Entry 7Z4Z (electron microscopy, 4.00 A resolution); this record covers chains C and D of the 4 polymer chains in the assembly.

[Chain C]
Protein: Zinc finger CCHC domain-containing protein 8
From: Homo sapiens
Reference sequence: Q6NZY4 (ZCHC8_HUMAN); residues 41-337 here = UniProt positions 41-337
Amino-acid sequence (301 residues; row label = number of the first residue in the row):
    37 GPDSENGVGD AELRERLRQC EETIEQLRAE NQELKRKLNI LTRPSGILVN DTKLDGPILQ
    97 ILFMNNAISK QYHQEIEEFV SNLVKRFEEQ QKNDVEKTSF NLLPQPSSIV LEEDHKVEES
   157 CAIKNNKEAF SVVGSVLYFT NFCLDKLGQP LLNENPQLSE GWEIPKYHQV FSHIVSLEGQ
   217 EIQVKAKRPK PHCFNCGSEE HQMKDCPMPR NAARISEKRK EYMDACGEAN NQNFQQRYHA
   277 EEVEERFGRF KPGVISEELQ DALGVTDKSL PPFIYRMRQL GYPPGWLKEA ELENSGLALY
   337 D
Disordered / not traced: 37-60, 151-159, 222-337
Construct notes: expression tag (37-40)

[Chain D]
Protein: Exosome RNA helicase MTR4
From: Homo sapiens
Notes: EC 3.6.4.13
Reference sequence: P42285 (MTREX_HUMAN); residues 1-1042 here = UniProt positions 1-1042
Amino-acid sequence (1046 residues; row label = number of the first residue in the row; numbers below 1 keep their minus sign (Gly-3 is residue -3)):
    -3 GPDSMADAFG DELFSVFEGD STTAAGTKKD KEKDKGKWKG PPGSADKAGK RFDGKLQSES
    57 TNNGKNKRDV DFEGTDEPIF GKKPRIEESI TEDLSLADLM PRVKVQSVET VEGCTHEVAL
   117 PAEEDYLPLK PRVGKAAKEY PFILDAFQRE AIQCVDNNQS VLVSAHTSAG KTVCAEYAIA
   177 LALREKQRVI FTSPIKALSN QKYREMYEEF QDVGLMTGDV TINPTASCLV MTTEILRSML
   237 YRGSEVMREV AWVIFDEIHY MRDSERGVVW EETIILLPDN VHYVFLSATI PNARQFAEWI
   297 CHLHKQPCHV IYTDYRPTPL QHYIFPAGGD GLHLVVDENG DFREDNFNTA MQVLRDAGDL
   357 AKGDQKGRKG GTKGPSNVFK IVKMIMERNF QPVIIFSFSK KDCEAYALQM TKLDFNTDEE
   417 KKMVEEVFSN AIDCLSDEDK KLPQVEHVLP LLKRGIGIHH GGLLPILKET IEILFSEGLI
   477 KALFATETFA MGINMPARTV LFTNARKFDG KDFRWISSGE YIQMSGRAGR RGMDDRGIVI
   537 LMVDEKMSPT IGKQLLKGSA DPLNSAFHLT YNMVLNLLRV EEINPEYMLE KSFYQFQHYR
   597 AIPGVVEKVK NSEEQYNKIV IPNEESVVIY YKIRQQLAKL GKEIEEYIHK PKYCLPFLQP
   657 GRLVKVKNEG DDFGWGVVVN FSKKSNVKPN SGELDPLYVV EVLLRCSKES LKNSATEAAK
   717 PAKPDEKGEM QVVPVLVHLL SAISSVRLYI PKDLRPVDNR QSVLKSIQEV QKRFPDGIPL
   777 LDPIDDMGIQ DQGLKKVIQK VEAFEHRMYS HPLHNDPNLE TVYTLCEKKA QIAIDIKSAK
   837 RELKKARTVL QMDELKCRKR VLRRLGFATS SDVIEMKGRV ACEISSADEL LLTEMMFNGL
   897 FNDLSAEQAT ALLSCFVFQE NSSEMPKLTE QLAGPLRQMQ ECAKRIAKVS AEAKLEIDEE
   957 TYLSSFKPHL MDVVYTWATG ATFAHICKMT DVFEGSIIRC MRRLEELLRQ MCQAAKAIGN
  1017 TELENKFAEG ITKIKRDIVF AASLYL
Disordered / not traced: -3 to 623, 808-1042
Construct notes: expression tag (-3 to 0)

[Chain C / chain D interface]
Pairs across the interface (56):
  Pro140(C) - Pro652(D)  hydrophobic
  Gln141(C) - Met783(D)  hydrogen bond (side chain-backbone)
  Gln141(C) - Gly784(D)
  Val172(C) - Arg743(D)
  Phe178(C) - Arg743(D)
  Phe178(C) - Val766(D)  hydrophobic
  Phe178(C) - Arg769(D)
  Cys179(C) - Val742(D)
  Cys179(C) - Arg743(D)  hydrogen bond (backbone-backbone)
  Leu180(C) - Ser741(D)
  Asp181(C) - Gln655(D)  hydrogen bond
  Asp181(C) - Arg658(D)  salt bridge
  Asp181(C) - Ser741(D)
  Asp181(C) - Arg743(D)  salt bridge
  Lys182(C) - Phe653(D)
  Lys182(C) - Leu777(D)
  Lys182(C) - Asp782(D)  salt bridge
  Gly184(C) - Pro652(D)
  Gly184(C) - Gln655(D)
  Gln185(C) - Gln655(D)  hydrogen bond
  Leu187(C) - Leu651(D)
  Leu187(C) - Phe677(D)  hydrophobic
  Glu190(C) - Leu651(D)
  Glu190(C) - Lys679(D)  salt bridge
  Glu190(C) - Tyr694(D)  hydrogen bond
  Pro192(C) - Phe677(D)
  Gln193(C) - Asn676(D)
  Trp198(C) - Leu654(D)
  Trp198(C) - Gln655(D)
  Trp198(C) - Pro656(D)
  Trp198(C) - Phe677(D)  hydrophobic
  Ile200(C) - Asn676(D)
  Lys202(C) - Leu750(D)  hydrogen bond (backbone-backbone)
  Lys202(C) - Arg751(D)
  Tyr203(C) - Asn676(D)  hydrogen bond
  Tyr203(C) - Glu697(D)  hydrogen bond
  Tyr203(C) - Arg751(D)
  Gln205(C) - Glu697(D)
  Gln205(C) - Val728(D)
  Gln205(C) - Pro730(D)
  Phe207(C) - Ser706(D)
  Phe207(C) - Leu707(D)  hydrophobic
  Phe207(C) - Gln727(D)
  Phe207(C) - Val728(D)
  Ser208(C) - Ser710(D)  hydrogen bond (side chain-backbone)
  His209(C) - Glu713(D)
  Ile210(C) - Pro730(D)
  Ile210(C) - Leu732(D)  hydrophobic
  Val211(C) - Ala714(D)  hydrophobic
  Val211(C) - Ala715(D)
  Ser212(C) - Asn664(D)
  Ser212(C) - Leu732(D)
  Leu213(C) - Asn664(D)
  Leu213(C) - Leu735(D)  hydrophobic
  Gln219(C) - Val683(D)
  Val220(C) - Ser681(D)
Interface residues without a listed pair, chain C (37 interface residues in all): Phe175, Asn177, Leu183, Asn191, Glu199, Pro201, His204, Val206, Ile218
Interface residues without a listed pair, chain D (46 interface residues in all): Pro647, Glu665, Val675, Leu693, Cys702, Ala711, Leu744, Tyr745, Glu765

[In short]
The interface between chain C and chain D involves 37 residues on one side and 46 on the other, with 9
hydrogen bonds and 4 salt bridges. Among the polar pairs are Asp181(C)-Arg658(D), Asp181(C)-Arg743(D) and
Lys182(C)-Asp782(D).
Chain C is Zinc finger CCHC domain-containing protein 8 and chain D is Exosome RNA helicase MTR4, both from
Homo sapiens; the structure, Human NEXT dimer - focused reconstruction of the dimerization module, was
determined by electron microscopy together with 7Z4Y and 7Z52 from the same study.
